Entry 5IG5 (X-ray diffraction, 3.00 A resolution); this record covers chains B and G of the 7 polymer chains in the assembly.

== Chain B (and G) ==
Molecule: CaMKII-B hub
Source organism: Nematostella vectensis
Notes: chain G of this document is another copy of the same molecule, construct and numbering; everything in this record applies to it too
UniProtKB: A7RF52 (A7RF52_NEMVE); residues 333-474 here correspond to UniProt positions 335-476 (UniProt number = residue number + 2)
Amino-acid sequence (145 residues; numbered 330 to 474; the number before each row is that of its first residue):
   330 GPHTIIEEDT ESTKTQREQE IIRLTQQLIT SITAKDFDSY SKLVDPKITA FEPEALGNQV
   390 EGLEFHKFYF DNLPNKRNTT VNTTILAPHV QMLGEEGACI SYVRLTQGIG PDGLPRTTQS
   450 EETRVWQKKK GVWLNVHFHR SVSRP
Disordered / not traced: 330-331, 404-407, 474
Construct notes: expression tag (330-332)
What the authors report for this chain:
  - self-association interface (contacts with another copy of this molecule): Asn411, Gln436, Thr446

== Interface between chain B and chain G ==
Contacting residue pairs (32):
  Thr333(B) - Glu393(G)
  Ile335(B) - Glu390(G)
  Ile335(B) - Glu393(G)
  Ile335(B) - Phe394(G)
  Glu337(B) - Gln388(G)
  Glu337(B) - Val389(G)
  Glu337(B) - Glu390(G)  hydrogen bond (side chain-backbone)
  Thr339(B) - Glu390(G)
  Thr409(B) - Phe397(G)
  Val410(B) - Phe397(G)
  Asn411(B) - Glu393(G)
  Asn411(B) - Phe394(G)
  Thr413(B) - Phe394(G)
  Leu415(B) - Gln388(G)
  Val432(B) - Asn387(G)
  Leu434(B) - Ala384(G)
  Leu434(B) - Asn387(G)
  Leu434(B) - Val389(G)  hydrophobic
  Leu434(B) - Phe394(G)  hydrophobic
  Gln436(B) - Phe394(G)  hydrogen bond (side chain-backbone)
  Gln436(B) - Phe397(G)
  Gln436(B) - Tyr398(G)  hydrogen bond
  Gly437(B) - Phe397(G)
  Ile438(B) - Asn401(G)
  Gly442(B) - Leu402(G)
  Pro444(B) - Tyr398(G)  hydrophobic
  Thr446(B) - Glu383(G)  hydrogen bond (side chain-backbone)
  Thr446(B) - Leu385(G)
  Thr446(B) - Tyr398(G)
  Thr447(B) - Leu385(G)
  Gln448(B) - Leu385(G)
  Gln448(B) - Asn387(G)  hydrogen bond
Other interface residues (no listed pair), chain B (20 interface residues in all): Glu340

== In short ==
The interface between chain B and chain G involves 20 residues on one side and 13 on the other, with 5
hydrogen bonds. Polar contacts include Glu337(B)-Glu390(G), Gln436(B)-Phe394(G) and Gln436(B)-Tyr398(G). The
paper reports a self-association interface involving Asn411(B), Gln436(B) and Thr446(B).
Chain B and chain G are both CaMKII-B hub (Nematostella vectensis); the structure, Crystal structure of N.
vectensis CaMKII-B hub at pH 4.2, was determined by X-ray diffraction (same publication as 5IG0, 5IG1, 5IG3
and 5IG4).
